8XFE - chains D and E of the 5 polymer chains in the assembly; structure by electron microscopy, 2.98 A resolution.

== Chain D (and E) ==
Name: Dsr2(h171a)
Organism: Bacillus sp. DSM 5850
Notes: chain E of this document is another copy of the same molecule, construct and numbering; everything in this record applies to it too
Chain sequence (1005 residues; row label = number of the first residue in the row):
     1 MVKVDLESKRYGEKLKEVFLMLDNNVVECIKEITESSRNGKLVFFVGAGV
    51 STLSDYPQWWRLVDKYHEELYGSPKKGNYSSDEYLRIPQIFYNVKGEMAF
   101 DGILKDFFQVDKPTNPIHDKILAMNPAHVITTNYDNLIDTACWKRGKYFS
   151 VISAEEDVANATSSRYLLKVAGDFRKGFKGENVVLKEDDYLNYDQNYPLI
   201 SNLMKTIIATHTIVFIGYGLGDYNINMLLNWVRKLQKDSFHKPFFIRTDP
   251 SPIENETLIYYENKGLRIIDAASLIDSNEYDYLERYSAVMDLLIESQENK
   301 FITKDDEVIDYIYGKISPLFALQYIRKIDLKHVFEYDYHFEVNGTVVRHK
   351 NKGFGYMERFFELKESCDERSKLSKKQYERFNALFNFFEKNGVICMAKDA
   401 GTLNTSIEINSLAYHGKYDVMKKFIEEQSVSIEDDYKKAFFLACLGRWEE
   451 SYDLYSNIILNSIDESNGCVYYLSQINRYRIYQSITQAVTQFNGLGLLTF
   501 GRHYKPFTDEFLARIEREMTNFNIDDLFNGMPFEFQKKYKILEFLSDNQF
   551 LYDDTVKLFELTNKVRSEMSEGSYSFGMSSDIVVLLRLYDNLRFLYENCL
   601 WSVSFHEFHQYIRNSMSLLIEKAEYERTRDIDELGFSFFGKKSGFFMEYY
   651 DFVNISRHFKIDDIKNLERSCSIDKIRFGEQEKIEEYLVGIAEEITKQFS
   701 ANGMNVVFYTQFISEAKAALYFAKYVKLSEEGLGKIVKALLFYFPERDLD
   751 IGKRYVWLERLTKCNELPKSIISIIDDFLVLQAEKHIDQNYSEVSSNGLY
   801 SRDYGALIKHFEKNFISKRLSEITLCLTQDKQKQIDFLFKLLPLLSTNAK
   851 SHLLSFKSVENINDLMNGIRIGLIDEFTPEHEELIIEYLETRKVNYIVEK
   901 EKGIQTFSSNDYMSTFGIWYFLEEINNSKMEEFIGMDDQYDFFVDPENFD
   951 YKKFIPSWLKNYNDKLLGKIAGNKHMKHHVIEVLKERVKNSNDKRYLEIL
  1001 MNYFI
Not modelled in the structure: 1-24, 298-1005 (chain E: 1-26, 299-1005)
What the authors report for this chain:
  - mutagenesis - Y71A, Y71A/R86A, Y71A/Y260A, Y71A/R86A/Y260A, Y260A, H349A, Y504A/K505A, Y574A/F576A/G577A, N702A/G703A/M704A, N961A: decreased catalytic activity
  - mutagenesis - R86A: unchanged catalytic activity
  - catalytic residues: Asn-133 (from molecular simulation)
  - mutagenesis - N133A: abolished catalytic activity

== Chain D / chain E interface ==
Residue-residue contacts (33; chain D residue first):
  Glu-155(D) with Gln-236(E)
  Val-158(D) with Ala-209(E)
  Ala-159(D) with Ala-209(E); Ser-239(E); His-241(E), hydrogen bond (backbone-side chain)
  Tyr-166(D) with Thr-210(E)
  Gln-195(D) with Gln-236(E)
  Asn-196(D) with Gln-236(E)
  Pro-198(D) with Lys-234(E); Leu-235(E), hydrophobic; Gln-236(E)
  Leu-199(D) with Ala-209(E), hydrophobic; Trp-231(E), hydrophobic; Leu-235(E), hydrophobic
  Asn-202(D) with Asn-202(E); Thr-206(E), hydrogen bond (backbone-side chain); Trp-231(E)
  Leu-203(D) with Thr-206(E)
  Lys-205(D) with Asn-202(E)
  Thr-206(D) with Asn-202(E); Leu-203(E); Thr-206(E), hydrogen bond
  Ala-209(D) with Ala-159(E); Leu-199(E), hydrophobic
  Trp-231(D) with Leu-199(E), hydrophobic
  Leu-235(D) with Pro-198(E), hydrophobic; Leu-199(E), hydrophobic
  Gln-236(D) with Glu-155(E), hydrogen bond; Asn-196(E); Pro-198(E)
  Ser-239(D) with Ala-159(E); Leu-199(E)
  His-241(D) with Ala-159(E)
Other interface residues (no listed pair), chain D (20 interface residues in all): Glu-156, Phe-240
Other interface residues (no listed pair), chain E (21 interface residues in all): Val-158, Gln-195, Lys-205, Asp-238, Phe-240

== Overview ==
20 residues of chain D face 21 of chain E across their interface, with 4 hydrogen bonds. Polar contacts
include Ala-159(D)/His-241(E), Asn-202(D)/Thr-206(E) and Thr-206(D)/Thr-206(E). The paper reports the
catalytic residue Asn-133(D); Y71A, Y71A/R86A and Y71A/Y260A of chain D, among others, reduce catalytic
activity; 12 substitutions were tested in all.
Both chains are Dsr2(h171a) (Bacillus sp. DSM 5850). Entry 8XFE (Cryo-EM structure of defence-associated
sirtuin 2 (DSR2) H171A protein in complex with DSR anti-defence 1(DSAD1)) was determined by electron
microscopy together with 8XEW and 8XFF from the same study.
